Entry 4XKF (X-ray diffraction, 2.45 A resolution); this record covers chains A and E of the 6 polymer chains in the assembly.

== Chain A ==
Molecule: Hemagglutinin HA1 chain
From: Influenza A virus
Sequence (333 residues; row label = number of the first residue in the row; a row labelled like 125A-125B holds insertion residues (125A, then the next letters in order)):
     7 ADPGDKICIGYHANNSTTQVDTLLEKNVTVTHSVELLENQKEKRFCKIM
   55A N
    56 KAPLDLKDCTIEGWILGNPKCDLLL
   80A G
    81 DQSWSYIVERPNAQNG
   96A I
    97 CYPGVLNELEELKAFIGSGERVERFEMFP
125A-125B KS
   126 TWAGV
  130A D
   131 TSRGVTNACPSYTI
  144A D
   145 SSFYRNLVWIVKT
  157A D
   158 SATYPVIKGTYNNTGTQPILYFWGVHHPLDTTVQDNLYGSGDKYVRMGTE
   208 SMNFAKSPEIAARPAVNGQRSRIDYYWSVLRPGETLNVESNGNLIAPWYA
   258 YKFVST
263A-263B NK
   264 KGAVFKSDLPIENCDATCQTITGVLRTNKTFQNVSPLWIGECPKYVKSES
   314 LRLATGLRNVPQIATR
Not modelled in the structure: 7-8, 263B, 329
Disulfides: Cys-52/Cys-277, Cys-64/Cys-76, Cys-97/Cys-139, Cys-281/Cys-305
Glycans and other covalent adducts: N-acetylglucosamine (NAG) linked to Asn-33, Asn-169
From the paper describing this entry:
  - binding site for N-acetyl-alpha-neuraminic acid: Tyr-98, Trp-153, Ser-228
  - binding site for beta-D-galactopyranose: Asn-137, Gly-225
  - binding site for N-acetylglucosamine: Leu-186
  - specificity-determining residues: Leu-186, Val-190, Ala-222, Ser-228 (proposed by the authors, not directly observed)

== Chain E ==
Molecule: Hemagglutinin HA1 chain
From: Influenza A virus
Sequence (333 residues; row label = number of the first residue in the row; note: 1 number in that range is skipped by the numbering (no residue carries it; nothing is unmodelled there); a row labelled like 125A-125B holds insertion residues (125A, then the next letters in order)):
     7 ADPGDKICIGYHANNSTTQVDTLLEKNVTVTHSVELLENQKEKRFCKIM
   55A N
    56 KAPLDLKDCTIEGWILGNPKCDLLL
   80A G
    81 DQSWSYIVERPNAQNG
   96A I
    97 CYPGVLNELEELKAFIGSGERVERFEMFP
125A-125B KS
   126 TWAGV
  130A D
   131 TSRGVTNACPSYTI
  144A D
   145 SSFYRNLVWIVKT
  157A D
   158 SATYPVIKGTYNNTGTQPILYFWGVHHPLDTTVQDNLYGSGDKYVRMGTE
   208 SMNFAKSPEIAARPAVNGQRSRIDYYWSVLRPGETLNVESNGNLIAPWYA
   258 YKFVS
262A-262B TN
  263B K
   264 KGAVFKSDLPIENCDATCQTITGVLRTNKTFQNVSPLWIGECPKYVKSES
   314 LRLATGLRNVPQIATR
Not modelled in the structure: 7-8, 262A-262B, 326-329
Disulfides: Cys-52/Cys-277, Cys-64/Cys-76, Cys-97/Cys-139, Cys-281/Cys-305
Glycans and other covalent adducts: N-acetylglucosamine (NAG) linked to Asn-21, Asn-169
From the paper describing this entry:
  - binding site for N-acetyl-alpha-neuraminic acid: Tyr-98, Trp-153, Ser-228
  - binding site for beta-D-galactopyranose: Asn-137, Gly-225
  - binding site for N-acetylglucosamine: Leu-186
  - specificity-determining residues: Leu-186, Val-190, Ala-222, Ser-228 (proposed by the authors, not directly observed)

== Interface between chain A and chain E ==
Pairs across the interface (22; chain A residue first):
  Val-101(A) / Asn-210(E)
  Glu-216(A) / Ala-212(E)
  Ile-217(A) / Arg-203(E)  hydrogen bond (backbone-side chain)
  Ala-218(A) / Arg-203(E)
  Ala-218(A) / Glu-246(E)
  Ala-219(A) / Lys-165(E)
  Ala-219(A) / Asn-244(E)
  Ala-219(A) / Glu-246(E)
  Arg-220(A) / Met-204(E)  hydrogen bond (side chain-backbone)
  Arg-220(A) / Gly-205(E)
  Arg-220(A) / Asn-210(E)
  Arg-220(A) / Phe-211(E)  hydrogen bond (side chain-backbone)
  Arg-220(A) / Asn-244(E)
  Pro-221(A) / Gly-205(E)
  Pro-221(A) / Thr-206(E)
  Pro-221(A) / Glu-207(E)
  Pro-221(A) / Thr-242(E)
  Pro-221(A) / Asn-244(E)
  Val-223(A) / Glu-207(E)
  Arg-227(A) / Asn-244(E)
  Arg-229(A) / Thr-206(E)  hydrogen bond (side chain-backbone)
  Arg-229(A) / Asn-210(E)
Other interface residues (no listed pair), chain E (13 interface residues in all): Ser-208

== In short ==
The interface between chain A and chain E involves 10 residues on one side and 13 on the other, with 4
hydrogen bonds. Polar pairs include Ile-217(A)/Arg-203(E), Arg-220(A)/Met-204(E) and Arg-220(A)/Phe-211(E).
The paper reports a binding site for N-acetyl-alpha-neuraminic acid at Tyr-98(A), Trp-153(A) and Tyr-98(E)
among others; a binding site for beta-D-galactopyranose at Asn-137(A), Gly-225(A) and Asn-137(E) among others.
Chain A and chain E are both Hemagglutinin HA1 chain (Influenza A virus); the structure, Crystal structure of
hemagglutinin from Taiwan (2013) H6N1 influenza virus in complex with LSTa, was determined by X-ray
diffraction together with 4XKD, 4XKE and 4XKG from the same study.
